3MI5 - chains O and R of the 12 polymer chains in the assembly; structure by X-ray diffraction, 1.78 A resolution.

== Chain O (and R) ==
Molecule: Protocatechuate 3,4-dioxygenase beta chain
Organism: Pseudomonas putida
Notes: EC 1.13.11.3; chain R of this document is another copy of the same molecule, construct and numbering; everything in this record applies to it too
UniProtKB: P00437 (PCXB_PSEPU); residues 301-538 here correspond to UniProt positions 2-239 (UniProt number = residue number - 299)
Chain sequence (238 residues; row label = number of the first residue in the row):
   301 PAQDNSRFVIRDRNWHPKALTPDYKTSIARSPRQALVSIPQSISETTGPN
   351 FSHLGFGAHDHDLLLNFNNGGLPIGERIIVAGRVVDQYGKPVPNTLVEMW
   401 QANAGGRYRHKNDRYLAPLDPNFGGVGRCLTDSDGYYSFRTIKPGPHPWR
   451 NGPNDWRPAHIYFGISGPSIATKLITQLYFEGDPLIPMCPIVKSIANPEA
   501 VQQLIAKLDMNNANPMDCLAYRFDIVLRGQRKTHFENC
Differences from the reference sequence: engineered mutation His-447 (Tyr148 in P00437), Tyr-462 (His163 in P00437)
Metal / ion sites: Fe ion: Tyr-408, His-460, Tyr-462 (together with catechol)
Residues lining bound ligands: catechol (CAQ): Tyr-408, His-447, Trp-449, Arg-457, His-460, Tyr-462

== How chain O and chain R interact ==
Contacting residue pairs (77; chain O residue first):
  Leu-372(O) / Leu-416(R)
  Leu-372(O) / Pro-418(R)
  Pro-373(O) / Pro-418(R)
  Ile-374(O) / Ile-374(R)  hydrophobic
  Ile-374(O) / Asp-420(R)
  Gly-375(O) / Ala-404(R)
  Gly-375(O) / Gly-405(R)
  Glu-376(O) / Ala-404(R)
  Glu-376(O) / Gly-405(R)
  Glu-376(O) / Gly-445(R)
  Glu-376(O) / Pro-446(R)
  Arg-377(O) / Tyr-415(R)
  Arg-377(O) / Leu-416(R)
  Ala-404(O) / Gly-375(R)
  Ala-404(O) / Glu-376(R)
  Gly-405(O) / Gly-375(R)
  Gly-405(O) / Glu-376(R)
  Tyr-415(O) / Arg-377(R)
  Tyr-415(O) / Met-516(R)
  Tyr-415(O) / Asp-517(R)  hydrogen bond (side chain-backbone)
  Leu-416(O) / Leu-372(R)
  Leu-416(O) / Arg-377(R)
  Leu-416(O) / Met-516(R)
  Pro-418(O) / Leu-372(R)
  Pro-418(O) / Pro-373(R)
  Pro-418(O) / Ile-374(R)  hydrophobic
  Leu-419(O) / Ile-374(R)
  Asp-420(O) / Ile-374(R)
  Gly-445(O) / Glu-376(R)
  Pro-446(O) / Glu-376(R)
  Pro-446(O) / Leu-519(R)  hydrophobic
  Pro-448(O) / Met-516(R)  hydrophobic
  Trp-449(O) / Met-516(R)
  Pro-453(O) / Pro-515(R)
  Asn-454(O) / Met-510(R)  hydrogen bond (side chain-backbone)
  Asn-454(O) / Ala-513(R)
  Asn-454(O) / Pro-515(R)
  Trp-456(O) / Met-510(R)
  Trp-456(O) / Asn-514(R)
  Trp-456(O) / Asp-517(R)
  Trp-456(O) / Cys-518(R)
  Trp-456(O) / Leu-519(R)  hydrophobic
  Glu-481(O) / Gly-482(R)
  Glu-481(O) / Pro-484(R)
  Gly-482(O) / Glu-481(R)
  Gly-482(O) / Gly-482(R)
  Pro-484(O) / Glu-481(R)
  Pro-484(O) / Leu-508(R)  hydrophobic
  Pro-484(O) / Tyr-521(R)
  Leu-485(O) / Leu-508(R)  hydrophobic
  Leu-485(O) / Met-510(R)  hydrophobic
  Leu-485(O) / Leu-519(R)  hydrophobic
  Met-488(O) / Leu-508(R)  hydrophobic
  Met-488(O) / Met-510(R)  hydrophobic
  Leu-508(O) / Pro-484(R)  hydrophobic
  Leu-508(O) / Leu-485(R)  hydrophobic
  Leu-508(O) / Met-488(R)  hydrophobic
  Met-510(O) / Asn-454(R)  hydrogen bond (backbone-side chain)
  Met-510(O) / Trp-456(R)
  Met-510(O) / Leu-485(R)  hydrophobic
  Met-510(O) / Met-488(R)  hydrophobic
  Ala-513(O) / Asn-454(R)
  Asn-514(O) / Trp-456(R)
  Pro-515(O) / Pro-453(R)
  Pro-515(O) / Asn-454(R)
  Met-516(O) / Tyr-415(R)
  Met-516(O) / Leu-416(R)
  Met-516(O) / Pro-448(R)  hydrophobic
  Met-516(O) / Trp-449(R)
  Met-516(O) / Arg-450(R)
  Asp-517(O) / Tyr-415(R)  hydrogen bond (backbone-side chain)
  Asp-517(O) / Trp-456(R)
  Cys-518(O) / Trp-456(R)
  Leu-519(O) / Pro-446(R)  hydrophobic
  Leu-519(O) / Trp-456(R)  hydrophobic
  Leu-519(O) / Leu-485(R)  hydrophobic
  Tyr-521(O) / Pro-484(R)
Also at the interface, not in a pair above, chain O (39 interface residues in all): Ala-417, Pro-421, Pro-444, Arg-450
Also at the interface, not in a pair above, chain R (39 interface residues in all): Ala-417, Leu-419, Pro-421, Pro-444

== Summary ==
Chain O and chain R each contribute 39 residues to their interface, with 4 hydrogen bonds. Polar pairs include
Tyr-415(O)/Asp-517(R) and Asn-454(O)/Met-510(R). Bound to chain O: catechol. Tyr-408(O), His-460(O) and
Tyr-462(O) coordinate a Fe ion ion.
Chain O and chain R are both Protocatechuate 3,4-dioxygenase beta chain (Pseudomonas putida); the structure,
Axial Ligand Swapping In Double Mutant Maintains Intradiol-cleavage Chemistry in Protocatechuate
3,4-Dioxygenase, was determined by X-ray diffraction.
